PDB entry 7KAQ | electron microscopy, 4.00 A resolution | chains D and E of the 7 polymer chains in the assembly

# Chain D
Name: Protein translocation protein SEC63
Source organism: Saccharomyces cerevisiae BY4741
UniProtKB: P14906 (SEC63_YEAST); residue numbers follow UniProt; this construct covers 2-663
Amino-acid sequence (694 residues; numbered -13 to 680; the number before each row is that of its first residue; numbers below 1 keep their minus sign (Gly-13 is residue -13)):
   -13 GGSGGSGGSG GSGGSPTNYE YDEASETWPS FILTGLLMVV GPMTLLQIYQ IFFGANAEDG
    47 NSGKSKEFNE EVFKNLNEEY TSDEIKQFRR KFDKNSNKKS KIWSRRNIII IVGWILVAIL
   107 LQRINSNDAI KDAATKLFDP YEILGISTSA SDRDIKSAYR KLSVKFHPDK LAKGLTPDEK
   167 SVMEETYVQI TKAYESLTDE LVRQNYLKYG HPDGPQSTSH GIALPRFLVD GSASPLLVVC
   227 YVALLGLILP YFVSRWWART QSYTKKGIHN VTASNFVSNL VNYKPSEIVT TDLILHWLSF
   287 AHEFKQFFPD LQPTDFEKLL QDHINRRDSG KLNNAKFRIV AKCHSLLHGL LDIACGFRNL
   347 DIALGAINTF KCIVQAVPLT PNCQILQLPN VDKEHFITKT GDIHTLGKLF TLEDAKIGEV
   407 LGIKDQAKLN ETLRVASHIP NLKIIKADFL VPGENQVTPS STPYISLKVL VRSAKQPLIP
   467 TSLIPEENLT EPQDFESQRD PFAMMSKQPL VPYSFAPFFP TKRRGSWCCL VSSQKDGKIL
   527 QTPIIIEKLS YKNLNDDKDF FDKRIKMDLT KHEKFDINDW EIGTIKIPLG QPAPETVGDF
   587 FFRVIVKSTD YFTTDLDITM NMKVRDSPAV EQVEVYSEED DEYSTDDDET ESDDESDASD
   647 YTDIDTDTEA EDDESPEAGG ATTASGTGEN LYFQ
Disordered / not traced: -13 to 3, 37-53, 79-92, 116-201, 613-680
Construct notes: expression tag (-13 to 1, 664-680)
UniProt features mapped onto this chain:
  - modified residue: Ser512 (Phosphoserine)
  - mutagenesis: Ala179 (A179T: Temperature-sensitive), Pro426 (P426L: Temperature-sensitive), Ile431 (I431N: Temperature-sensitive), Pro503 (P503A: Temperature-sensitive), Gly511 (G511R: Temperature-sensitive), Thr652 (T652A: Abolishes interaction with SEC62; defect in protein translocation), Thr654 (T654A: Abolishes interaction with SEC62; defect in protein translocation)
Reported in the primary citation:
  - mutagenesis - E440R/F481S: unchanged growth
  - mutagenesis - E440R/F481S: decreased growth in response to pore-mutant (PM) Sec61alpha

# Chain E
Name: Translocation protein SEC66
Source organism: Saccharomyces cerevisiae BY4741
UniProtKB: P33754 (SEC66_YEAST); numbering as in UniProt (aligned over 1-206)
Amino-acid sequence (206 residues; row label = number of the first residue in the row):
     1 MSEFNETKFS NNGTFFETEE PIVETKSISV YTPLIYVFIL VVSLVMFASS YRKKQAKKIS
    61 EQPSIFDEND AHDLYFQIKE MSENEKIHEK VLKAALLNRG AESVRRSLKL KELAPQINLL
   121 YKNGSIGEDY WKRFETEVKL IELEFKDTLQ EAERLQPGWV QLFVMVCKEI CFNQALSRRY
   181 QSILKRKEVC IKEWELKINN DGRLVN
Disordered / not traced: 1-68
UniProt features mapped onto this chain:
  - glycosylation (N-linked (GlcNAc...) asparagine): Asn5, Asn12

# Interface between chain D and chain E
Contacting residue pairs (25):
  Thr250(D) with Ser125(E)
  Lys251(D) with Gly124(E)
  Asn256(D) with Gly127(E)
  Ser260(D) with Tyr130(E)
  Val263(D) with Ile126(E), hydrophobic; Tyr130(E), hydrophobic
  Ser264(D) with Tyr130(E)
  Val267(D) with Lys109(E)
  Asn268(D) with Asn69(E)
  Ser272(D) with Arg179(E); Ser182(E); Arg186(E), hydrogen bond (backbone-side chain)
  Glu273(D) with Lys185(E)
  Ile274(D) with Val189(E), hydrophobic
  Thr276(D) with Val189(E)
  Asp278(D) with Lys192(E), salt bridge
  Gly342(D) with Gln116(E)
  Phe343(D) with Gln116(E); Ile117(E), hydrophobic; Leu120(E), hydrophobic
  Arg344(D) with Gln116(E)
  Leu365(D) with Glu193(E)
  Thr366(D) with Glu195(E)
  Pro367(D) with Glu193(E); Glu195(E)
Interface residues without a listed pair, chain D (26 interface residues in all): Lys252, Ala259, Lys270, Pro271, Asp338, Ile339, Asn368
Interface residues without a listed pair, chain E (22 interface residues in all): Leu113, Asn123, Arg178, Trp194

# Overview
The interface between chain D and chain E involves 26 residues on one side and 22 on the other; the contacts
include 1 hydrogen bond and 1 salt bridge. Polar pairs include Asp278(D)-Lys192(E) and Ser272(D)-Arg186(E).
The paper reports that E440R/F481S of chain D reduce growth in response to pore-mutant (PM) Sec61alpha;
E440R/F481S of chain D leave growth unchanged.
Here chain D is Protein translocation protein SEC63 and chain E is Translocation protein SEC66, both from
Saccharomyces cerevisiae BY4741. Entry 7KAQ (Cryo-EM structure of the Sec complex from S. cerevisiae, Sec61
pore mutant, class with Sec62, conformation ...) was determined by electron microscopy together with 7KAH,
7KAI, 7KAJ, 7KAK, 7KAL, 7KAM and 8 further entries from the same study.
